6ZT3 - chain A; structure by X-ray diffraction, 1.56 A resolution.

# Chain A
Protein: DNA gyrase subunit B
Source organism: Mycolicibacterium smegmatis (strain ATCC 700084 / mc(2)155)
Notes: EC 5.99.1.3
UniProt: A0QNE0 (GYRB_MYCS2); residue numbers follow UniProt; this construct covers 1-427
Sequence (428 residues; row label = number of the first residue in the row; numbering starts at 0):
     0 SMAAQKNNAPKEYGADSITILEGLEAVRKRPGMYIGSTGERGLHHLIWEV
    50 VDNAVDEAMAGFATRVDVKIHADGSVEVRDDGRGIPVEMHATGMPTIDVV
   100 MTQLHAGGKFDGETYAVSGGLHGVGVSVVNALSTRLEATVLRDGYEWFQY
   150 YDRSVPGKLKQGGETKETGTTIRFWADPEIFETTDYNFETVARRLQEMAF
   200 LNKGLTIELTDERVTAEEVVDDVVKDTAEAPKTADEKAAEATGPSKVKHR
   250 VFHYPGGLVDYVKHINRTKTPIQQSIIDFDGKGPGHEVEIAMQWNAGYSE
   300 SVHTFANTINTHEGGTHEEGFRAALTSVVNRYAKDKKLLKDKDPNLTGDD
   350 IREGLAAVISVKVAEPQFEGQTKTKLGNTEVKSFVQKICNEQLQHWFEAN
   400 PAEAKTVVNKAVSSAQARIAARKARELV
Disordered / not traced: 214-245, 426-427
Construct notes: expression tag (0)
Bound ions: Na+ site 1: Lys5, Asn7; Mg2+: Asn52 (together with AMP-PNP); Na+ site 2: Asp80, Gly81, Thr167; K+: Val99, Gln102, Ala105, Gly122, Ser126 (together with AMP-PNP); Na+ site 3: Lys108, Asp110
Ligand contacts: AMP-PNP (ANP; phosphoaminophosphonic acid-adenylate ester): Tyr12, Ile17, Glu48, Asn52, Ala53, Glu56, Asp79, Gly83, Ile84, Val99, Ala105, Gly106, Gly107, Lys108, Tyr114, Gly118, Gly119, Leu120, His121, Gly122, Val123, Gly124, Val125, Ser126, Thr169, Gln370, Lys372
From the paper describing this entry:
  - binding site for AMP-PNP: Gln370, Lys372
  - catalytic residues: Lys372 (citing earlier work)
  - binding site for AMP-PNP: Tyr12 (proposed by the authors, not directly observed)
  - mutagenesis - E136A, E136A/K159A, K159A: unchanged catalytic activity on MsMfpA

# Overview
Chain A binds AMP-PNP. Lys5 and Asn7 form the Na+ site 1. Asp80, Gly81 and Thr167 coordinate Na+ site 2. From
the paper: the catalytic residue Lys372; E136A, E136A/K159A and K159A leave catalytic activity on MsMfpA
unchanged.
Chain A is DNA gyrase subunit B (Mycolicibacterium smegmatis (strain ATCC 700084 / mc(2)155)); the structure,
N-terminal 47 kDa fragment of the Mycobacterium smegmatis DNA Gyrase B subunit complexed with ADPNP, was
determined by X-ray diffraction, deposited together with 6ZT5.
